PDB entry 6DO5 | X-ray diffraction, 2.50 A resolution | chains A and C

# Chain A
Molecule: Kelch domain-containing protein 2
From: Homo sapiens
Reference sequence: Q9Y2U9 (KLDC2_HUMAN); residue numbers follow UniProt; this construct covers 1-362
Sequence (363 residues; row label = number of the first residue in the row; numbering starts at 0):
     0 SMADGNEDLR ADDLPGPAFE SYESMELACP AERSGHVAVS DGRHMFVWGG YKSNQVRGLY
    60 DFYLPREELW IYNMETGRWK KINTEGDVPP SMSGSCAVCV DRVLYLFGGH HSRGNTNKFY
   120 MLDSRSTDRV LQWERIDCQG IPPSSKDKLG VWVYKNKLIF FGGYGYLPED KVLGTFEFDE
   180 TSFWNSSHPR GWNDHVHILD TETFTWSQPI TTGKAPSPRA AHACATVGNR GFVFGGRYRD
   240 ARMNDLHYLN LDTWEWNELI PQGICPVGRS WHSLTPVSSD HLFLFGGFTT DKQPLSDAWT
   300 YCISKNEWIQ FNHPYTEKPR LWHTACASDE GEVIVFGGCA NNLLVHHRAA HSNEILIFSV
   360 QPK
Unresolved in the structure: 0-26, 53-60, 126-127, 168-169, 184-185, 360-362
Construct notes: expression tag (0)
Swiss-Prot annotation at these positions:
  - mutagenesis: Lys147 (K147A: Strongly impaired ability to recognize truncated SELENOK or cleaved USP1 with a diglycine (Gly-Gly) at the C-terminus), Phe177 (F177A: Impairs oligomerization of KLHDC2-ELOB-ELOC complex; when associated with A-182 and A-183. Impairs oligomerization of KLHDC2-ELOB-ELOC complex; when associated with K-182 and A-183), Phe182 (F182A: Impairs oligomerization of KLHDC2-ELOB-ELOC complex; when associated with A-177 and A-183; F182K: Impairs oligomerization of KLHDC2-ELOB-ELOC complex; when associated with A-177 and A-183), Trp183 (W183A: Impairs oligomerization of KLHDC2-ELOB-ELOC complex; when associated with A-177 and A-182. Impairs oligomerization of KLHDC2-ELOB-ELOC complex; when associated with A-177 and K-182), Arg189 (R189A: Does not affect ability to recognize truncated SELENOK or cleaved USP1 with a diglycine (Gly-Gly) at the C-terminus), Arg236 (R236A: Does not affect ability to recognize truncated SELENOK with a diglycine (Gly-Gly) at the C-terminus. Abolished ability to recognize cleaved USP1 with a diglycine (Gly-Gly) at the C-terminus ...), Arg241 (R241A/L/E: Abolished ability to recognize truncated SELENOK or cleaved USP1 with a diglycine (Gly-Gly) at the C-terminus ...), Ser269 (S269A: Does not affect ability to recognize truncated SELENOK with a diglycine (Gly-Gly) at the C-terminus ...)
Reported in the primary citation:
  - mutagenesis - A219L, A220L: decreased stability

# Chain C
Molecule: USP1 C-end degron
Sequence (6 residues; numbered 666 to 671; the number before each row is that of its first residue):
   666 IGLLGG

# Interface between chain A and chain C
Residue-residue contacts (24; chain A residue first):
  Tyr50(A) with Leu668(C)
  His109(A) with Ile666(C); Gly667(C)
  Asp146(A) with Gly667(C)
  Lys147(A) with Gly667(C), hydrogen bond (side chain-backbone); Leu669(C), hydrogen bond (side chain-backbone); Gly670(C); Gly671(C)
  Tyr163(A) with Leu669(C); Gly670(C)
  Ser181(A) with Leu669(C)
  Arg189(A) with Ile666(C), hydrogen bond (side chain-backbone); Leu669(C)
  Trp191(A) with Gly670(C), hydrogen bond (side chain-backbone)
  Ala219(A) with Gly670(C)
  Ala220(A) with Gly671(C)
  Arg236(A) with Gly670(C); Gly671(C), hydrogen bond (side chain-backbone)
  Arg241(A) with Gly671(C), hydrogen bond (side chain-backbone)
  Ser269(A) with Gly671(C), hydrogen bond (side chain-backbone)
  Trp270(A) with Leu668(C); Gly671(C)
  Trp321(A) with Gly667(C)
  Leu342(A) with Leu668(C), hydrophobic
Other interface residues (no listed pair), chain A (19 interface residues in all): Ser92, Asp178, Leu343
Interface features reported in the paper:
  - specific contacts: Arg241(A)-Gly671(C)

# Overview
The interface between chain A and chain C involves 19 residues on one side and 6 on the other, with 7 hydrogen
bonds. Polar contacts include Lys147(A)-Gly667(C), Lys147(A)-Leu669(C) and Arg189(A)-Ile666(C). The paper
describes a contact between Arg241(A) and Gly671(C). The paper reports that A219L and A220L of chain A reduce
stability.
Chain A is Kelch domain-containing protein 2 (Homo sapiens) and chain C is USP1 C-end degron; the structure,
KLHDC2 ubiquitin ligase in complex with USP1 C-end degron, was determined by X-ray diffraction (same
publication as 6DO3 and 6DO4).
